PDB entry 3I3M | X-ray diffraction, 1.50 A resolution | chains A and B

== Chain A ==
Name: Alpha-ketoglutarate-dependent dioxygenase alkB
Source organism: Escherichia coli
Notes: EC 1.14.11.-
Reference sequence: P05050 (ALKB_ECOLI); residue numbers follow UniProt; this construct covers 12-216
Sequence (211 residues; each row starts with the number of its first residue):
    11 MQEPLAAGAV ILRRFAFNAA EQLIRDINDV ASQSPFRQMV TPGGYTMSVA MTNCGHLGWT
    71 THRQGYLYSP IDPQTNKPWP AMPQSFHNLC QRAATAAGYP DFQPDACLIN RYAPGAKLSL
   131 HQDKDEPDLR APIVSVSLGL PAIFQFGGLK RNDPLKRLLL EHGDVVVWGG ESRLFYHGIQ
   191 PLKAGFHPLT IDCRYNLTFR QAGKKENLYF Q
Not modelled in the structure: 11-14, 215-221
Sequence notes: initiating methionine (11); expression tag (217-221)
Small-molecule neighbours:
  - 2-oxoglutaric acid (AKG): Leu-118, Asn-120, Tyr-122, Leu-128, His-131, Asp-133, Ser-145, Phe-154, Leu-170, His-187, Ile-189, Arg-204, Asn-206, Thr-208, Arg-210
  - Mn2+ (MN): His-131, Asp-133, His-187, Arg-210
What the authors report for this chain:
  - conformationally variable residues (side-chain flip): Phe-156, Trp-178, Leu-184

== Chain B ==
Molecule: 3-nt DNA strand
Sequence (3 nucleotides; row label = number of the first residue in the row):
   501 TXT
Modified positions: ME6 ([(2R,3S,5R)-5-(4-azanyl-3-methyl-2-oxo-pyrimidin-3-ium-1-yl)-3-hydroxy-oxolan-2-yl]methyl dihydrogen phosphate) at position 502

== How chain A and chain B interact ==
Residue-residue contacts - 24 pairs, chain A then chain B:
  Thr-51(A) with DT501(B), sugar contact; DT503(B), sugar contact
  Pro-52(A) with DT501(B), phosphate contact
  Gly-53(A) with DT501(B), hydrogen bond to the phosphate
  Tyr-55(A) with DT501(B), base contact; DT503(B), phosphate contact
  Thr-56(A) with DT503(B), phosphate contact
  Met-57(A) with ME6_502(B), phosphate contact; DT503(B), phosphate contact
  Met-61(A) with ME6_502(B), base contact
  Trp-69(A) with ME6_502(B), base contact
  Tyr-76(A) with DT501(B), sugar contact; ME6_502(B), hydrogen bond to the phosphate
  Leu-118(A) with ME6_502(B), base contact
  Leu-128(A) with ME6_502(B), base contact; DT503(B), phosphate contact
  Ser-129(A) with ME6_502(B), sugar contact; DT503(B), hydrogen bond to the phosphate
  Leu-130(A) with ME6_502(B), base contact
  His-131(A) with ME6_502(B), hydrogen bond to the sugar
  Gln-132(A) with ME6_502(B), base contact
  Asp-135(A) with ME6_502(B), base contact
  Arg-161(A) with ME6_502(B), base contact
  Arg-210(A) with ME6_502(B), base contact
Also at the interface, not in a pair above, chain A (21 interface residues in all): Ser-58, Lys-127, Asp-133

== Overview ==
21 residues of chain A and 3 residues of chain B are in contact; the contacts include 4 hydrogen bonds. Polar
pairs include His-131(A)/ME6_502(B), Gly-53(A)/DT501(B) and Tyr-76(A)/ME6_502(B). Ligands of chain A:
2-oxoglutaric acid and Mn2+. From the paper: conformational variability at Phe-156(A), Trp-178(A) and
Leu-184(A).
Chain A is Alpha-ketoglutarate-dependent dioxygenase alkB (Escherichia coli) and chain B is a 3-nt DNA strand;
the structure, Crystal Structure of AlkB in complex with Mn(II), 2-oxoglutarate and methylated trinucleotide
T-meC-T, was determined by X-ray diffraction together with 3I2O and 3I49 from the same study.
